PDB entry 4F2C | X-ray diffraction, 1.35 A resolution | chains A and B

# Chain A (and B)
Protein: CDGSH iron-sulfur domain-containing protein 1
From: Homo sapiens
Notes: fragment: Water-soluble domain; chain B of this document is another copy of the same molecule, construct and numbering; everything in this record applies to it too
UniProt: Q9NZ45 (CISD1_HUMAN); residues 33-108 here = UniProt positions 33-108
Chain sequence (76 residues; numbered 33 to 108; the number before each row is that of its first residue):
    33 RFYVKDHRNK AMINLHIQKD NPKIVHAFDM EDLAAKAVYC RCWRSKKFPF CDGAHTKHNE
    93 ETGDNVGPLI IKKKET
Not modelled in the structure: 33-39 (chain B: 33-41, 106-108)
Sequence notes: engineered mutation Ala66 (Gly in Q9NZ45), Ala67 (Asp in Q9NZ45)
Ion coordination: 2Fe-2S cluster Fe: Cys72, Cys74, Cys83, His87
Residues lining bound ligands: 2Fe-2S cluster (FES): Cys72, Arg73, Cys74, Trp75, Ser77, Cys83, Asp84, Gly85, Ala86, His87, Gly99, Pro100
From the paper describing this entry:
  - mutagenesis - K55R, H58D: unchanged stability in response to cluster stability

# Chain A / chain B interface
Pairs across the interface (109; chain A residue first):
  Lys42(A) - Glu93(B)  salt bridge
  Lys42(A) - Thr94(B)
  Ala43(A) - Ala43(B)  hydrophobic
  Ala43(A) - His90(B)
  Ala43(A) - Thr94(B)
  Met44(A) - Thr94(B)
  Met44(A) - Gly95(B)
  Met44(A) - Asp96(B)
  Ile45(A) - Ile45(B)  hydrophobic
  Ile45(A) - Cys74(B)
  Ile45(A) - Arg76(B)
  Ile45(A) - His90(B)
  Ile45(A) - Asp96(B)  hydrogen bond (backbone-side chain)
  Asn46(A) - Asp96(B)  hydrogen bond (backbone-side chain)
  Asn46(A) - Asn97(B)  hydrogen bond
  Asn46(A) - Val98(B)
  Ile49(A) - Asn97(B)
  Gln50(A) - Asn97(B)  hydrogen bond (backbone-side chain)
  Lys51(A) - Asp96(B)  salt bridge
  Lys51(A) - Asn97(B)  hydrogen bond
  Asn53(A) - Asn97(B)  hydrogen bond (backbone-side chain)
  Pro54(A) - Asn97(B)
  Lys55(A) - Asn97(B)
  Lys55(A) - Val98(B)
  Ile56(A) - Arg73(B)  hydrogen bond (backbone-side chain)
  Ile56(A) - Asn97(B)  hydrogen bond (backbone-backbone)
  Ile56(A) - Val98(B)
  Ile56(A) - Gly99(B)  hydrogen bond (backbone-backbone)
  Val57(A) - Arg73(B)
  Val57(A) - Pro100(B)
  Val57(A) - Ile102(B)  hydrophobic
  His58(A) - Arg73(B)  hydrogen bond
  His58(A) - Pro100(B)  hydrogen bond (backbone-backbone)
  His58(A) - Leu101(B)
  His58(A) - Ile102(B)  hydrogen bond (backbone-backbone)
  Ala59(A) - Ile102(B)
  Phe60(A) - Leu101(B)  hydrophobic
  Phe60(A) - Ile102(B)  hydrogen bond (backbone-backbone)
  Phe60(A) - Ile103(B)
  Phe60(A) - Lys104(B)  hydrogen bond (backbone-backbone)
  Asp61(A) - Lys104(B)  salt bridge
  Met62(A) - Leu65(B)  hydrophobic
  Met62(A) - Ala66(B)
  Met62(A) - Ile103(B)  hydrophobic
  Met62(A) - Lys104(B)  hydrogen bond (backbone-backbone)
  Glu63(A) - Lys105(B)
  Tyr71(A) - Leu101(B)  hydrophobic
  Cys72(A) - Arg73(B)
  Arg73(A) - Ile56(B)  hydrogen bond (side chain-backbone)
  Arg73(A) - Val57(B)
  Arg73(A) - His58(B)  hydrogen bond
  Arg73(A) - Cys72(B)
  Arg73(A) - Arg73(B)
  Arg73(A) - Trp75(B)  hydrogen bond (backbone-side chain)
  Arg73(A) - Phe80(B)
  Arg73(A) - Pro81(B)
  Cys74(A) - Ile45(B)
  Trp75(A) - Arg73(B)  hydrogen bond (side chain-backbone)
  Trp75(A) - Val98(B)
  Trp75(A) - Gly99(B)
  Arg76(A) - Ile45(B)
  Phe80(A) - Arg73(B)
  Pro81(A) - Arg73(B)
  His87(A) - Lys55(B)
  His90(A) - Ala43(B)
  His90(A) - Ile45(B)
  Glu93(A) - Lys42(B)
  Thr94(A) - Lys42(B)
  Thr94(A) - Ala43(B)
  Thr94(A) - Met44(B)
  Gly95(A) - Met44(B)
  Asp96(A) - Met44(B)
  Asp96(A) - Ile45(B)  hydrogen bond (side chain-backbone)
  Asp96(A) - Asn46(B)  hydrogen bond (side chain-backbone)
  Asp96(A) - Lys51(B)  salt bridge
  Asn97(A) - Asn46(B)  hydrogen bond
  Asn97(A) - Ile49(B)
  Asn97(A) - Gln50(B)  hydrogen bond (side chain-backbone)
  Asn97(A) - Lys51(B)  hydrogen bond
  Asn97(A) - Asn53(B)  hydrogen bond (side chain-backbone)
  Asn97(A) - Pro54(B)
  Asn97(A) - Lys55(B)
  Asn97(A) - Ile56(B)  hydrogen bond (backbone-backbone)
  Val98(A) - Asn46(B)
  Val98(A) - Lys55(B)
  Val98(A) - Ile56(B)
  Val98(A) - Trp75(B)
  Gly99(A) - Ile56(B)  hydrogen bond (backbone-backbone)
  Gly99(A) - Trp75(B)
  Pro100(A) - Val57(B)
  Pro100(A) - His58(B)  hydrogen bond (backbone-backbone)
  Leu101(A) - His58(B)
  Leu101(A) - Phe60(B)  hydrophobic
  Leu101(A) - Tyr71(B)  hydrophobic
  Leu101(A) - Leu101(B)  hydrophobic
  Ile102(A) - Val57(B)  hydrophobic
  Ile102(A) - His58(B)  hydrogen bond (backbone-backbone)
  Ile102(A) - Ala59(B)
  Ile102(A) - Phe60(B)  hydrogen bond (backbone-backbone)
  Ile103(A) - Phe60(B)
  Ile103(A) - Tyr71(B)  hydrophobic
  Lys104(A) - Phe60(B)  hydrogen bond (backbone-backbone)
  Lys104(A) - Asp61(B)  salt bridge
  Lys104(A) - Met62(B)  hydrogen bond (backbone-backbone)
  Lys105(A) - Glu63(B)
  Lys106(A) - Asp61(B)  salt bridge
  Lys106(A) - Glu63(B)  hydrogen bond (backbone-side chain)
  Lys106(A) - Asp64(B)  salt bridge
  Glu107(A) - Glu63(B)  hydrogen bond (backbone-side chain)
Interface residues without a listed pair, chain A (46 interface residues in all): Leu65, Asn91
Interface residues without a listed pair, chain B (47 interface residues in all): Ala67, His87, Asn91

# Overview
46 residues of chain A and 47 residues of chain B are in contact; the contacts include 34 hydrogen bonds and 7
salt bridges. Polar pairs include Lys42(A)-Glu93(B), Lys51(A)-Asp96(B) and Asp61(A)-Lys104(B). Bound to chain
A: 2Fe-2S cluster. From the paper: K55R and H58D of chain A leave stability in response to cluster stability
unchanged.
Both chains are CDGSH iron-sulfur domain-containing protein 1 (Homo sapiens). Entry 4F2C (The Crystal
Structure of a Human MitoNEET double mutant in which Gly 66 are Asp 67 ...) was determined by X-ray
diffraction (same publication as 4EZF, 4F1E and 4F28).
